PDB entry 7ATJ | X-ray diffraction, 1.47 A resolution | chain A

Chain A:
Protein: Peroxidase C1A
From: Armoracia rusticana
Notes: EC 1.11.1.7
UniProt: P00433 (PER1A_ARMRU); residues 1-308 here correspond to UniProt positions 31-338 (UniProt number = residue number + 30)
Sequence (308 residues; numbered 1 to 308; the number before each row is that of its first residue):
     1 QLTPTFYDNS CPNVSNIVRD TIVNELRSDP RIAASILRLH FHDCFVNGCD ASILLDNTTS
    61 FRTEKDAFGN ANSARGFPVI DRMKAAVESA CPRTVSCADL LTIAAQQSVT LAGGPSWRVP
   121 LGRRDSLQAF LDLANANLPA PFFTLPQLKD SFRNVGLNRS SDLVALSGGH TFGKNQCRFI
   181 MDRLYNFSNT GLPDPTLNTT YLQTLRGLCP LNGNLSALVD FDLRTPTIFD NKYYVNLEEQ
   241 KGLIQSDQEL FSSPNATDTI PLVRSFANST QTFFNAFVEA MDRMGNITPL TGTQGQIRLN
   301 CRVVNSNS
Not modelled in the structure: 306-308
Disulfide bonds: C11-C91, C44-C49, C97-C301, C177-C209
Metal / ion sites: Ca2+ site 1: D43, V46, G48, D50, S52; heme Fe: H170 (together with cyanide ion); Ca2+ site 2: T171, D222, T225, I228, D230
Small-molecule neighbours:
  - cyanide ion (CYN): R38, F41, H42, H170
  - ferulic acid (FER; 3-(4-hydroxy-3-methoxyphenyl)-2-propenoic acid), molecule 1: N13, N16, I17, D20
  - ferulic acid (FER), molecule 2: R38, H42, F68, G69, S73, L138, P139, A140, P141, F142, F179
  - heme (HEM): R31, A34, S35, L37, R38, F41, N72, S73, R75, P139, A140, P141, L148, F152, L163, L166, S167, G169, H170, F172, G173, K174, N175, Q176, F179, F221, I244, S246, F277, M281
Curated features (UniProtKB/Swiss-Prot):
  - active site: H42 (Proton acceptor)
  - binding site (Ca(2+)): D43, V46, G48, D50, S52, E64, T171, D222, T225, D230
  - binding site (substrate): P139
  - binding site (heme b): H170
  - site: R38 (Transition state stabilizer)
  - modified residue: Q1 (Pyrrolidone carboxylic acid)
  - glycosylation (N-linked (GlcNAc...) asparagine): N13, N57, N158, N186, N198, N214, N255, N268

Summary:
Bound to chain A: cyanide ion, heme and ferulic acid. The Ca2+ site 1 is built by D43, V46, G48, D50 and S52.
From UniProt: active-site residue H42, 10 Ca2+-binding residues, substrate-binding residue P139 and heme
b-binding residue H170.
Chain A is Peroxidase C1A (Armoracia rusticana); the structure, Recombinant horseradish peroxidase C1A complex
with cyanide and ferulic acid, was determined by X-ray diffraction, deposited together with 6ATJ.
